PDB entry 3V0P | X-ray diffraction, 1.90 A resolution | chains A and B

== Chain A (and B) ==
Name: Histo-blood group ABO system transferase
From: Homo sapiens
Notes: EC 2.4.1.40, 2.4.1.37; fragment: Extracellular catalytic domain; chain B of this document is another copy of the same molecule, construct and numbering; everything in this record applies to it too
UniProt: P16442 (BGAT_HUMAN); residue numbers follow UniProt; this construct covers 64-354
Chain sequence (298 residues; numbered 57 to 354; the number before each row is that of its first residue):
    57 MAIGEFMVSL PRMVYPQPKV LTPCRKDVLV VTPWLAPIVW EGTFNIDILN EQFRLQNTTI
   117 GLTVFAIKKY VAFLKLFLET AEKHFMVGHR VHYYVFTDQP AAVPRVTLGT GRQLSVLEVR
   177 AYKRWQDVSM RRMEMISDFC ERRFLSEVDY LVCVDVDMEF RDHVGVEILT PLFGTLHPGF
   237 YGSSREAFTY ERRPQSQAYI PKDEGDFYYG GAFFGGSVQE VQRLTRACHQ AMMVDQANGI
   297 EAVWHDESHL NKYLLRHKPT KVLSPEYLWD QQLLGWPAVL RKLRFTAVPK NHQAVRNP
Unresolved in the structure: 57, 354 (chain B: 57, 347-354)
Differences from the reference sequence: expression tag (57-63); engineered mutation Gly-266 (Leu in P16442), Ala-268 (Gly in P16442)
Ion coordination: Mn2+: Asp-211, Asp-213 (together with 4GW)
Small-molecule neighbours:
  - 4GW (5-(5-formylthiophen-2-yl)uridine 5'-(trihydrogen diphosphate)): Phe-121, Ala-122, Ile-123, Lys-124, Tyr-126, Trp-181, Val-184, Ser-185, Arg-188, Asp-211, Val-212, Asp-213, Lys-346, Ala-350, Val-351
  - H-antigen acceptor (BHE; octyl 2-O-(6-deoxy-alpha-L-galactopyranosyl)-beta-D-galactopyranoside): His-233, Pro-234, Gly-235, Phe-236, Ser-239, Thr-245, Tyr-264, Trp-300, Glu-303, Asp-326, Leu-329, Ala-343, Lys-346
From the paper describing this entry:
  - conformationally variable residues (order/disorder transition): Ala-177 to Met-186, His-348, Arg-352
  - binding site for 4GW: Trp-181, Val-351
  - contacts within the chain: Trp-181/Asn-353 (backbone contact), Gln-182/Asn-353 (hydrogen bond)

== Interface between chain A and chain B ==
Contacting residue pairs (119; chain A residue first):
  Glu-61(A) / Gln-275(B)
  Phe-62(A) / Gln-275(B)
  Phe-62(A) / Glu-276(B)
  Phe-62(A) / Arg-279(B)
  Met-63(A) / Leu-228(B)  hydrophobic
  Met-63(A) / Glu-276(B)  hydrogen bond (backbone-side chain)
  Met-63(A) / Lys-314(B)
  Met-63(A) / Thr-316(B)
  Val-64(A) / Arg-312(B)
  Val-64(A) / His-313(B)
  Ser-65(A) / Arg-312(B)
  Ser-65(A) / His-313(B)
  Leu-66(A) / Arg-312(B)  hydrogen bond (backbone-backbone)
  Leu-66(A) / Lys-314(B)
  Pro-67(A) / Arg-312(B)
  Arg-68(A) / Pro-257(B)
  Arg-68(A) / Asp-259(B)  salt bridge
  Arg-68(A) / Glu-260(B)  salt bridge
  Arg-68(A) / Arg-312(B)
  Met-69(A) / Glu-260(B)
  Val-70(A) / Asp-259(B)
  Tyr-71(A) / Arg-241(B)  hydrogen bond (backbone-side chain)
  Tyr-71(A) / Asp-262(B)  hydrogen bond
  Tyr-71(A) / Lys-314(B)  hydrogen bond
  Pro-72(A) / Arg-241(B)
  Gln-73(A) / Ser-239(B)  hydrogen bond (side chain-backbone)
  Gln-73(A) / Ser-240(B)
  Gln-73(A) / Arg-241(B)  hydrogen bond (side chain-backbone)
  Gln-73(A) / Phe-244(B)
  Gln-73(A) / Asp-262(B)
  Pro-74(A) / Leu-85(B)  hydrophobic
  Pro-74(A) / Pro-89(B)
  Pro-74(A) / Asp-262(B)
  Pro-74(A) / Phe-263(B)  hydrophobic
  Lys-75(A) / Leu-85(B)
  Lys-75(A) / Ser-239(B)  hydrogen bond (side chain-backbone)
  Val-76(A) / Val-84(B)
  Val-76(A) / Leu-85(B)  hydrogen bond (backbone-backbone)
  Val-76(A) / Trp-96(B)  hydrophobic
  Val-76(A) / Tyr-237(B)
  Val-76(A) / Phe-263(B)  hydrophobic
  Leu-77(A) / Asp-83(B)
  Leu-77(A) / Gly-238(B)
  Pro-79(A) / Lys-82(B)
  Pro-79(A) / Val-84(B)
  Pro-79(A) / Leu-85(B)  hydrophobic
  Lys-82(A) / Pro-79(B)
  Lys-82(A) / Lys-82(B)
  Asp-83(A) / Leu-77(B)
  Val-84(A) / Val-76(B)
  Val-84(A) / Pro-79(B)
  Leu-85(A) / Pro-74(B)  hydrophobic
  Leu-85(A) / Lys-75(B)
  Leu-85(A) / Val-76(B)  hydrogen bond (backbone-backbone)
  Leu-85(A) / Pro-79(B)  hydrophobic
  Val-86(A) / Val-86(B)  hydrophobic
  Val-86(A) / Val-87(B)
  Val-87(A) / Val-86(B)  hydrophobic
  Thr-88(A) / Thr-99(B)
  Pro-89(A) / Pro-74(B)  hydrophobic
  Pro-89(A) / Thr-99(B)
  Pro-89(A) / Phe-100(B)
  Pro-89(A) / Asn-101(B)  hydrogen bond (backbone-backbone)
  Trp-90(A) / Leu-105(B)
  Leu-91(A) / Pro-93(B)
  Leu-91(A) / Thr-99(B)
  Leu-91(A) / Phe-100(B)  hydrophobic
  Leu-91(A) / Leu-105(B)  hydrophobic
  Leu-91(A) / Glu-223(B)
  Leu-91(A) / Lys-317(B)
  Pro-93(A) / Leu-91(B)
  Trp-96(A) / Val-76(B)  hydrophobic
  Thr-99(A) / Thr-88(B)
  Thr-99(A) / Pro-89(B)
  Thr-99(A) / Leu-91(B)
  Phe-100(A) / Pro-89(B)
  Phe-100(A) / Leu-91(B)  hydrophobic
  Asn-101(A) / Pro-89(B)  hydrogen bond (backbone-backbone)
  Leu-105(A) / Trp-90(B)
  Gln-108(A) / Lys-314(B)
  Glu-223(A) / Leu-91(B)
  Leu-228(A) / Met-63(B)  hydrophobic
  Tyr-237(A) / Val-76(B)
  Ser-239(A) / Gln-73(B)
  Ser-240(A) / Gln-73(B)
  Arg-241(A) / Tyr-71(B)  hydrogen bond (side chain-backbone)
  Arg-241(A) / Pro-72(B)
  Arg-241(A) / Gln-73(B)
  Phe-244(A) / Gln-73(B)
  Pro-257(A) / Arg-68(B)
  Asp-259(A) / Arg-68(B)  salt bridge
  Asp-259(A) / Val-70(B)
  Glu-260(A) / Arg-68(B)  salt bridge
  Glu-260(A) / Met-69(B)
  Gly-261(A) / Gln-73(B)
  Asp-262(A) / Tyr-71(B)  hydrogen bond
  Asp-262(A) / Gln-73(B)
  Asp-262(A) / Pro-74(B)
  Phe-263(A) / Pro-74(B)  hydrophobic
  Phe-263(A) / Val-76(B)  hydrophobic
  Gln-275(A) / Phe-62(B)
  Glu-276(A) / Glu-61(B)
  Glu-276(A) / Phe-62(B)
  Glu-276(A) / Met-63(B)  hydrogen bond (side chain-backbone)
  Arg-279(A) / Phe-62(B)
  Arg-312(A) / Val-64(B)
  Arg-312(A) / Ser-65(B)
  Arg-312(A) / Leu-66(B)  hydrogen bond (side chain-backbone)
  Arg-312(A) / Pro-67(B)
  Arg-312(A) / Arg-68(B)
  His-313(A) / Val-64(B)
  His-313(A) / Ser-65(B)
  Lys-314(A) / Met-63(B)
  Lys-314(A) / Leu-66(B)
  Lys-314(A) / Tyr-71(B)  hydrogen bond
  Lys-314(A) / Ile-104(B)
  Lys-314(A) / Gln-108(B)
  Thr-316(A) / Met-63(B)
  Lys-317(A) / Leu-91(B)
Also at the interface, not in a pair above, chain A (63 interface residues in all): Val-95, Ile-104, Leu-232, Gly-238, Glu-242, Leu-311, Val-335
Also at the interface, not in a pair above, chain B (63 interface residues in all): Val-95, Pro-227, Leu-232, Gly-261, Leu-311, Val-335

== In short ==
Chain A and chain B each contribute 63 residues to their interface; the contacts include 17 hydrogen bonds and
4 salt bridges. Among the polar pairs are Arg-68(A)/Asp-259(B), Arg-68(A)/Glu-260(B) and Met-63(A)/Glu-276(B).
From the paper: a binding site for 4GW at Trp-181(A) and Val-351(A); conformational variability at Ala-177(A),
His-348(A) and Arg-352(A).
Chain A and chain B are both Histo-blood group ABO system transferase (Homo sapiens); the structure, Crystal
structure of the Fucosylgalactoside alpha N-acetylgalactosaminyltransferase (GTA, cisAB mutant L266G, G268A)
in complex with a ..., was determined by X-ray diffraction together with 3V0L, 3V0M, 3V0N, 3V0O and 3V0Q from
the same study.
